Entry 2JKL (X-ray diffraction, 1.90 A resolution); this record covers chain A.

# Chain A
Protein: Dr hemagglutinin structural subunit
Source organism: Escherichia coli
Notes: fragment: adhesin subunit, residues 23-160
UniProt: P24093 (DRAA_ECOLX); residues 2-139 here correspond to UniProt positions 23-160 (UniProt number = residue number + 21)
Sequence (149 residues; row label = number of the first residue in the row; numbers below 1 keep their minus sign (Arg-9 is residue -9)):
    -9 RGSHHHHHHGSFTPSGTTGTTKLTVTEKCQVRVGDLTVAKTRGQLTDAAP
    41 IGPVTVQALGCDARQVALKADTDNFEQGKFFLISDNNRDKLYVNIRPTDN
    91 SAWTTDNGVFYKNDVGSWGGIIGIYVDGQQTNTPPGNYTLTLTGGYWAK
Disordered / not traced: -9 to -1, 139
Differences from the reference sequence: conflict Lys18 (Glu39 in P24093)
Cystine bridges: Cys19-Cys51
Ligand contacts:
  - bromamphenicol (BRX): Pro40, Ile41, Gly42, Pro43, Thr88, Ile111, Gly113, Ile114, Tyr115
  - bromamphenicol / chloramphenicol: Pro40, Ile41, Gly42, Pro43, Thr88, Ile111, Gly113, Ile114, Tyr115
  - chloramphenicol (CLM): Pro40, Ile41, Gly42, Pro43, Thr88, Ile111, Gly113, Ile114, Tyr115

# In short
Ligands of chain A: bromamphenicol, chloramphenicol and bromamphenicol / chloramphenicol.
Chain A is Dr hemagglutinin structural subunit (Escherichia coli); the structure, DraE Adhesin in complex with
Bromamphenicol, was determined by X-ray diffraction (same publication as 2W5P, 2JKJ and 2JKN).
